Entry 6DVD (X-ray diffraction, 3.90 A resolution); this record covers chains C and E of the 8 polymer chains in the assembly.

# Chain C
Name: DNA-directed RNA polymerase subunit beta
Organism: Mycobacterium tuberculosis (strain ATCC 25618 / H37Rv)
Notes: EC 2.7.7.6
UniProt: P9WGY9 (RPOB_MYCTU); residue numbers follow UniProt; this construct covers 1-1178
Sequence (1178 residues; row label = number of the first residue in the row):
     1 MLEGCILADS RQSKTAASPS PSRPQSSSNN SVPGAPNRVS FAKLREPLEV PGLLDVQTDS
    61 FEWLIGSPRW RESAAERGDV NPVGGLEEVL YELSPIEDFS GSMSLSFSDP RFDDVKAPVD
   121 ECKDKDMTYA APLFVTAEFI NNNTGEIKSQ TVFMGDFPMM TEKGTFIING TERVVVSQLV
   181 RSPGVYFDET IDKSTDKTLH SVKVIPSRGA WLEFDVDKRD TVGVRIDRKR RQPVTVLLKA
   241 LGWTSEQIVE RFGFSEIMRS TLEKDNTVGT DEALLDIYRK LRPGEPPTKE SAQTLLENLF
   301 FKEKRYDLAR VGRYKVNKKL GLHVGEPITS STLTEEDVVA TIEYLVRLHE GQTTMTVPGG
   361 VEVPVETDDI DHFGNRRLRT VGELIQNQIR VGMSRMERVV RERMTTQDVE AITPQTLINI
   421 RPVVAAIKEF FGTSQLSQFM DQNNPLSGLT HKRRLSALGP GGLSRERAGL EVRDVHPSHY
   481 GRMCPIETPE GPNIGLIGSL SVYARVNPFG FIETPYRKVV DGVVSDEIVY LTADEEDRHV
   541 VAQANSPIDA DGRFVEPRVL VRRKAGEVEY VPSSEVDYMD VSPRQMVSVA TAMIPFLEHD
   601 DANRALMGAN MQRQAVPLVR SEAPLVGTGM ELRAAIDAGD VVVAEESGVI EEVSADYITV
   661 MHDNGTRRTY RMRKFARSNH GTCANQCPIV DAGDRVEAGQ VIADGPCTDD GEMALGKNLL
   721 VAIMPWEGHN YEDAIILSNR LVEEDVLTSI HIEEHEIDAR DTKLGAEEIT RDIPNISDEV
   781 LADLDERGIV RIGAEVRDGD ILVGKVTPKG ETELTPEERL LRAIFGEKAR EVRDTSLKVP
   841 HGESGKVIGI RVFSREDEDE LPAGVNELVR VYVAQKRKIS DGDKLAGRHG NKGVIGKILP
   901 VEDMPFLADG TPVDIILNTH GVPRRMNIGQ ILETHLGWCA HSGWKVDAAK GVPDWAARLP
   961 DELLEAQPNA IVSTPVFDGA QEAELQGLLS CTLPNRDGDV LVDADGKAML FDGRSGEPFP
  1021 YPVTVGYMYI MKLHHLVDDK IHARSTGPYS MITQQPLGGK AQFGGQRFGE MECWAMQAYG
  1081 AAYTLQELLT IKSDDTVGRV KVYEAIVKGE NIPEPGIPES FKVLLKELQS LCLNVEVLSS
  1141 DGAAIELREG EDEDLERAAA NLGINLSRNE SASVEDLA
Disordered / not traced: 1-27, 1154-1178
Curated features (UniProtKB/Swiss-Prot):
  - natural variant: Val423 (V423A: In strain: vr1), Leu436 (L436P: In strain: vr2), Ser437 (S437T: In strain: vr3), Gln438 to Asp441 (sequence variant, change not given here; In strain: RJ49), Gln438 (Q438L: In strain: vr4), Phe439 (F439V: In strain: RJ37), Met440 to Asn443 (deletion: In strain: RJ55), Asp441 (D441V: In strain: vr3), Leu449 to Lys452 (sequence variant, change not given here; In strain: RJ48), His451 (H451D: In strain: vr5; H451L: In strain: SP28; H451N: In strain: vr6; H451P: In strain: vr8; H451Q: In strain: vr1; H451R: In strain: vr7), Ser456 (S456L: In strain: vr11 and RJ37; S456Q: In strain: vr9; S456W: In strain: vr10), Leu458 (L458P: In strain: vr12 and SP22)
  - mutagenesis: Glu138 (E138R: Weakens interaction with TRCF and CarD), Ile147 (I147A: Weakens interaction with TRCF and CarD), Lys148 (K148A: Does not affect association with TRCF, but weakens interaction with CarD), Ser149 (S149A: Does not affect association with TRCF, but weakens interaction with CarD)

# Chain E
Name: DNA-directed RNA polymerase subunit omega
Organism: Mycobacterium tuberculosis (strain ATCC 25618 / H37Rv)
Notes: EC 2.7.7.6
UniProt: P9WGY5 (RPOZ_MYCTU); numbering as in UniProt (aligned over 1-110)
Sequence (110 residues; row label = number of the first residue in the row):
     1 MSISQSDASL AAVPAVDQFD PSSGASGGYD TPLGITNPPI DELLDRVSSK YALVIYAAKR
    61 ARQINDYYNQ LGEGILEYVG PLVEPGLQEK PLSIALREIH ADLLEHTEGE
Disordered / not traced: 1-27, 109-110

# Interface between chain C and chain E
Residue-residue contacts (11):
  Tyr1079(C) - Tyr51(E)  hydrogen bond (backbone-side chain)
  Gly1080(C) - Tyr51(E)
  Tyr1083(C) - Ile55(E)  hydrophobic
  Lys1108(C) - Asn69(E)
  Gly1109(C) - Asn65(E)
  Gly1109(C) - Asn69(E)  hydrogen bond (backbone-side chain)
  Glu1110(C) - Asn69(E)
  Asn1111(C) - Arg62(E)
  Asn1111(C) - Asn65(E)
  Asn1111(C) - Asp66(E)
  Ile1112(C) - Arg62(E)  hydrogen bond (backbone-side chain)
Also at the interface, not in a pair above, chain C (9 interface residues in all): Ala1078

# Overview
The interface between chain C and chain E involves 9 residues on one side and 6 on the other, with 3 hydrogen
bonds. Polar pairs include Tyr1079(C)-Tyr51(E), Gly1109(C)-Asn69(E) and Ile1112(C)-Arg62(E). UniProt lists 4
mutagenesis sites on chain C.
Here chain C is DNA-directed RNA polymerase subunit beta and chain E is DNA-directed RNA polymerase subunit
omega, both from Mycobacterium tuberculosis (strain ATCC 25618 / H37Rv). Entry 6DVD (Crystal structure of
Mycobacterium tuberculosis transcription initiation complex(ECF sigma factor L) with 6 nt spacer and ...) was
determined by X-ray diffraction (same publication as 6DV9, 6DVB, 6DVC and 6DVE).
